PDB entry 2W9C | X-ray diffraction, 2.90 A resolution | chains A and E of the 3 polymer chains in the assembly

# Chain A
Name: DNA polymerase IV
Source organism: Sulfolobus solfataricus
Notes: EC 2.7.7.7
UniProtKB: Q97W02 (DPO42_SULSO); residue numbers follow UniProt; this construct covers 1-352
Amino-acid sequence (358 residues; row label = number of the first residue in the row; numbers below 1 keep their minus sign (His-5 is residue -5)):
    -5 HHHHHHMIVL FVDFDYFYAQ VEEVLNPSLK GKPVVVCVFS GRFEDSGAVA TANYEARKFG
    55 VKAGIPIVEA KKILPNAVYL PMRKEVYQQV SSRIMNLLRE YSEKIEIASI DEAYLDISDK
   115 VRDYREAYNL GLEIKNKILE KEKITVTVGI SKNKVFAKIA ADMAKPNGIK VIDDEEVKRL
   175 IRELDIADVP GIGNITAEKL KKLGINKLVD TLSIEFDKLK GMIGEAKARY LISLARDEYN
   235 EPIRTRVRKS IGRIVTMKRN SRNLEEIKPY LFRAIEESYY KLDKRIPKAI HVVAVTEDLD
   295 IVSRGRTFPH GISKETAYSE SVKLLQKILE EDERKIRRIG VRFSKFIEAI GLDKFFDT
Not modelled in the structure: -5 to 0, 343-352
Construct notes: conflict Arg223 (Lys in Q97W02)
Metal / ion sites: Mg2+ site 1: Asp7, Phe8, Asp105 (together with dTTP); Mg2+ site 2: Asp105 (together with dTTP); Mg2+ site 3: Ala181, Ile186
Small-molecule neighbours: dTTP (TTP): Asp7, Phe8, Asp9, Tyr10, Phe11, Ala44, Thr45, Tyr48, Arg51, Ala57, Asp105, Glu106, Lys159
UniProt features mapped onto this chain:
  - active site: Glu106
  - binding site (Mg(2+)): Asp7, Asp105
  - site: Tyr12 (Substrate discrimination)
  - mutagenesis: Asp105 to Glu106 (Loss of function), Glu342 to Thr352 (Almost complete loss of interaction with PCNA)
Reported in the primary citation:
  - Mg2+ coordination: Asp7, Asp105, Glu106

# Chain E
Molecule: 18-nt DNA strand
Sequence (18 nucleotides; each row starts with the number of its first residue):
     1 TCACXGAATC CTTCCCCC
Not modelled in the structure: 1-2
Modified / non-standard residues: O2G (2'-deoxy-N,N-dimethyl-5'-O-[oxido(oxo)phosphonio]guanosine) at position 5

# Chain A / chain E interface
Contacting residue pairs (43):
  Val32(A) - O2G_5(E)  sugar contact
  Val32(A) - DG6(E)  sugar contact
  Ser34(A) - DC4(E)  phosphate contact
  Phe37(A) - DA3(E)  phosphate contact
  Phe37(A) - DC4(E)  phosphate contact
  Ser40(A) - DC4(E)  phosphate contact
  Gly41(A) - DC4(E)  hydrogen bond to the phosphate
  Ala42(A) - O2G_5(E)  sugar contact
  Ala44(A) - O2G_5(E)  base contact
  Gly58(A) - O2G_5(E)  base contact
  Pro60(A) - DA3(E)  base contact
  Pro60(A) - DC4(E)  sugar contact
  Val62(A) - DA3(E)  sugar contact
  Glu63(A) - DA3(E)  base contact
  Lys214(A) - DT12(E)  phosphate contact
  Ile217(A) - DT12(E)  phosphate contact
  Gly218(A) - DT12(E)  hydrogen bond to the phosphate
  Ala220(A) - DC11(E)  phosphate contact
  Lys221(A) - DC11(E)  phosphate contact
  Arg242(A) - DA8(E)  salt bridge to the phosphate
  Arg242(A) - DT9(E)  phosphate contact
  Lys243(A) - DT9(E)  hydrogen bond to the phosphate
  Ser244(A) - DA8(E)  phosphate contact
  Ser244(A) - DT9(E)  phosphate contact
  Ile245(A) - DA8(E)  phosphate contact
  Gly246(A) - DA7(E)  phosphate contact
  Gly246(A) - DA8(E)  hydrogen bond to the phosphate
  Arg247(A) - DG6(E)  salt bridge to the phosphate
  Arg247(A) - DA7(E)  salt bridge to the phosphate
  Ile248(A) - DG6(E)  phosphate contact
  Ile248(A) - DA7(E)  hydrogen bond to the phosphate
  Val249(A) - DG6(E)  phosphate contact
  Thr250(A) - O2G_5(E)  sugar contact
  Thr250(A) - DG6(E)  phosphate contact
  Lys275(A) - DA7(E)  salt bridge to the phosphate
  Leu293(A) - O2G_5(E)  phosphate contact
  Arg331(A) - DC4(E)  salt bridge to the phosphate
  Arg331(A) - O2G_5(E)  salt bridge to the phosphate
  Arg332(A) - O2G_5(E)  salt bridge to the phosphate
  Arg332(A) - DG6(E)  salt bridge to the phosphate
  Arg336(A) - DA7(E)  sugar contact
  Arg336(A) - DA8(E)  salt bridge to the phosphate
  Arg336(A) - DT9(E)  salt bridge to the phosphate
Also at the interface, not in a pair above, chain A (33 interface residues in all): Val43, Met76, Val241

# In short
Chain A and chain E form an interface of 33 and 9 residues respectively, with 5 hydrogen bonds and 10 salt
bridges. Polar contacts include Gly41(A)-DC4(E), Gly218(A)-DT12(E) and Lys243(A)-DT9(E). Ligands of chain A:
dTTP. The paper reports Mg2+ coordination by Asp7(A), Asp105(A) and Glu106(A).
Chain A is DNA polymerase IV (Sulfolobus solfataricus) and chain E is an 18-nt DNA strand; the structure,
Ternary complex of Dpo4 bound to N2,N2-dimethyl-deoxyguanosine modified DNA with incoming dTTP, was determined
by X-ray diffraction (same publication as 2W9A and 2W9B).
